8GUR - chains A and S of the 5 polymer chains in the assembly; structure by electron microscopy, 2.84 A resolution.

== Chain A ==
Protein: Guanine nucleotide-binding protein G(i) subunit alpha-1
From: Homo sapiens
UniProt: P63096 (GNAI1_HUMAN); residues 1-354 here = UniProt positions 1-354
Sequence (354 residues; numbered 1 to 354; the number before each row is that of its first residue):
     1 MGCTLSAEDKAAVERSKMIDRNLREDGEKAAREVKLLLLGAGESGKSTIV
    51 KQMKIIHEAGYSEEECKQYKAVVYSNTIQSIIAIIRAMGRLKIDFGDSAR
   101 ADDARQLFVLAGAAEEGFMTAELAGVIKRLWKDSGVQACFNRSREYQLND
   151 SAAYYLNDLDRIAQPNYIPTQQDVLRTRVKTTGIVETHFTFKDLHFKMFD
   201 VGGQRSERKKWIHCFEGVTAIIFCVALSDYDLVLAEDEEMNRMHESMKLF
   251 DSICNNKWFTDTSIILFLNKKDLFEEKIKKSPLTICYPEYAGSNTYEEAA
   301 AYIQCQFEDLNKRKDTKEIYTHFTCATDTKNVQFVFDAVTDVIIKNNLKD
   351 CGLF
Unresolved in the structure: 1-2, 57-181
UniProt features mapped onto this chain:
  - region: Lys35 to Thr48 (G1 motif), Asp173 to Thr181 (G2 motif), Phe196 to Arg205 (G3 motif), Ile265 to Asp272 (G4 motif), Thr324 to Thr329 (G5 motif)
  - binding site (GTP): Glu43 to Thr48, Ser151, Leu175 to Thr181, Asp200 to Gln204, Asn269 to Asp272, Ala326
  - binding site (Mg(2+)): Ser47, Thr181
  - modified residue: Arg178 (ADP-ribosylarginine), Gln204 (Deamidated glutamine), Cys351 (ADP-ribosylcysteine)
  - lipidation: Gly2 (N-myristoyl glycine), Cys3 (S-palmitoyl cysteine)
  - natural variant: Gly40 (G40C: In NEDHISB; G40R: In NEDHISB), Gly45 (G45D: In NEDHISB), Thr48 (T48I: In NEDHISB; T48K: In NEDHISB), Gln52 (Q52P: In NEDHISB), Ser75 (deletion: In NEDHISB; uncertain significance), Gln172 (deletion: In NEDHISB), Asp173 (D173V: In NEDHISB), Glu186 to Phe189 (deletion: In NEDHISB; uncertain significance), Cys224 (C224Y: In NEDHISB), Lys270 (K270N: In NEDHISB; K270R: In NEDHISB), Asp272 (D272G: In NEDHISB), Ala326 (A326P: In NEDHISB), 1 further natural variant entry in UniProt
  - mutagenesis: Gly42 (G42R: Abolishes switch to an activated conformation and dissociation from beta and gamma subunits upon GTP binding. Abolishes interaction with RGS family members), Glu116 (E116L: Enhances interaction (inactive GDP-bound) with RGS14), Gln147 (Q147L: Enhances interaction (inactive GDP-bound) with RGS14), Glu245 (E245L: Enhances interaction (inactive GDP-bound) with RGS14)

== Chain S ==
Protein: scFv16
From: Homo sapiens
Notes: antibody fragment or engineered binder
Sequence (259 residues; each row starts with the number of its first residue; note: 3 numbers in that range are skipped by the numbering (no residue carries them; nothing is unmodelled there); a row labelled like 120A-120O holds insertion residues (120A, then the next letters in order)):
     1 DVQLVESGGGLVQPGGSRKLSCSASGFAFSSFGMHWVRQAPEKGLEWVAY
    51 ISSGSGTIYYADTVKGRFTISRDDPKNTLFLQMTSLRSEDTAMYYCVRSI
   101 YYYGSSPFDFWGQGTTLTVS
120A-120O SGGGGSGGGGSGGGG
   124 SDIVMTQATSSVPVTPGESVSISCRSSKSLLHSNGNTYLYWFLQRPGQSP
   174 QLLIYRMSNLASGVPDRFSGSGSGTAFTLTISRLEAEDVGVYYCMQHLEY
   224 PLTFGAGTKLELKAAAHHHHHHHH
Unresolved in the structure: 120A-120O, 237-247
Disulfide bonds: Cys22-Cys96, Cys147-Cys217

== Interface between chain A and chain S ==
Residue-residue contacts - 26 pairs, chain A then chain S:
  Thr4(A) - His155(S)
  Leu5(A) - His155(S)
  Ser6(A) - His155(S)
  Ser6(A) - Tyr161(S)  hydrogen bond
  Ala7(A) - His220(S)
  Ala7(A) - Leu221(S)
  Ala7(A) - Tyr223(S)  hydrophobic
  Glu8(A) - Tyr101(S)
  Glu8(A) - Pro107(S)
  Glu8(A) - Tyr161(S)
  Glu8(A) - Tyr163(S)  hydrogen bond
  Glu8(A) - Arg179(S)  salt bridge
  Glu8(A) - His220(S)
  Asp9(A) - Asn157(S)  hydrogen bond
  Asp9(A) - Tyr161(S)  hydrogen bond
  Ala11(A) - Tyr101(S)  hydrophobic
  Ala12(A) - Tyr101(S)
  Glu14(A) - Ser52(S)  hydrogen bond
  Glu14(A) - Ser53(S)
  Glu14(A) - Gly56(S)
  Glu14(A) - Thr57(S)  hydrogen bond
  Arg15(A) - Ser31(S)
  Arg15(A) - Ile100(S)
  Arg15(A) - Tyr101(S)
  Met18(A) - Ser53(S)  hydrogen bond
  Met18(A) - Gly54(S)
Other interface residues (no listed pair), chain S (19 interface residues in all): Tyr50, Tyr102

== Overview ==
11 residues of chain A and 19 residues of chain S are in contact; the contacts include 7 hydrogen bonds and 1
salt bridge. Polar contacts include Glu8(A)-Arg179(S), Ser6(A)-Tyr161(S) and Glu8(A)-Tyr163(S).
Chain A is Guanine nucleotide-binding protein G(i) subunit alpha-1 and chain S is scFv16, both from Homo
sapiens; the structure, Cryo-EM structure of CP-CB2-G protein complex, was determined by electron microscopy
(same publication as 8GUQ, 8GUS and 8GUT).
